Entry 9GSX (electron microscopy, 6.50 A resolution (low resolution: residue-level contacts below are approximate; hydrogen-bond / salt-bridge calls are withheld)); this record covers chains F and V of the 27 polymer chains in the assembly.

Chain F:
Molecule: Flagellin
Organism: Campylobacter jejuni
UniProt: A0A5T0F6D4 (A0A5T0F6D4_CAMJU); numbering as in UniProt (aligned over 1-750)
Sequence (750 residues; row label = number of the first residue in the row):
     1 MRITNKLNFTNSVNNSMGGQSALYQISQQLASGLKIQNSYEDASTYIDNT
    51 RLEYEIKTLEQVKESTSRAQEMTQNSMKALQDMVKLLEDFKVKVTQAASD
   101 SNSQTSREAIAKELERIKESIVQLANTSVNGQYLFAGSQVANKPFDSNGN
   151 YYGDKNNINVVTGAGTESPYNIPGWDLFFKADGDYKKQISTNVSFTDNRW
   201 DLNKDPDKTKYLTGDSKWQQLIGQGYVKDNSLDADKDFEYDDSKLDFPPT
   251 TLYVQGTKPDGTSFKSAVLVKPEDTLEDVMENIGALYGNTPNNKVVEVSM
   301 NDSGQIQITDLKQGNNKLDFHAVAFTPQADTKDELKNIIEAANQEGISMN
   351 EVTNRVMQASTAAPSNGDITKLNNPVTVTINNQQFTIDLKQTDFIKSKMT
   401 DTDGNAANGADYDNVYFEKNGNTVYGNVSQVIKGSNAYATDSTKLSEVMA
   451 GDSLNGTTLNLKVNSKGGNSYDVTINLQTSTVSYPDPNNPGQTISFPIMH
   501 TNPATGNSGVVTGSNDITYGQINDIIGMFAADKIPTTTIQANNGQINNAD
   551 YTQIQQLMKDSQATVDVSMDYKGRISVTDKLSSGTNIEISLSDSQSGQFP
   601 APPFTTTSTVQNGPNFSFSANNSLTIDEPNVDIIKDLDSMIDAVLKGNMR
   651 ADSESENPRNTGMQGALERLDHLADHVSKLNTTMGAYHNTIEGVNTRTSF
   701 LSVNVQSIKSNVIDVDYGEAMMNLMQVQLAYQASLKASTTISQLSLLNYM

Chain V:
Molecule: Flagellar hook-associated protein 1
Organism: Campylobacter jejuni
UniProt: A0A5Z5AC44 (A0A5Z5AC44_CAMJU); residues 1-608 here = UniProt positions 1-608
Sequence (608 residues; numbered 1 to 608; the number before each row is that of its first residue):
     1 MGIFGTLYTGVTGLKASEVQIATTGNNISNANATFYTRQRVVQTTNGYIT
    51 TGGVQVGTGTAVESIVRLHDEYSYYKLKGASNQLEYTKYMASTLQEIAQR
   101 FPDLQNTGILQDLENYNKAWNDFASNPNENATKIALVKASQTLTESVNNT
   151 FATLDKIQKKVNDDIKNTVDEINKIGEEIATINKQIYGQEALPTEHANEL
   201 RDRRDELELTLSKLVSAVASKNEINQDNRLDTTITDPGHQYNLSIEGFSI
   251 VDGINFHPLKLDYDDKNKSYSIYYETPDEKVRDLTAKISGGQLGAQLDLR
   301 GRNYSKSEGKYEDGIIQGYMDSLDTFAKTMINETNNLYASSAKSSVTSDY
   351 LSGLKGDIPLVNYDRTIQPGSFDIVIYDDKGDKKLTKTITIDVNTTMNDI
   401 MRQINANTDDNDNKNSNDDVDDHINASFSYDAKTGDGLFQINAKSGFKVA
   451 IEDKGTNFAGAFSIGGFFSGTDASDMKVKDSILNDPSTVRASSNGVDSGN
   501 DMANKIIQLQYDKVNFYNEDGTIDNLTMEEYYRKLTGKIASDGENNNVVN
   551 SSNETLYNSVYSEYQSKSGVNTNEELAALIQYQSSYGAAAKIVSTVDQML
   601 DTLLGLKS

Interface between chain F and chain V:
Residue-residue contacts - 156 pairs, chain F then chain V:
  Met-1(F) with Ser-566(V); Lys-567(V); Glu-574(V)
  Arg-2(F) with Asn-27(V); Thr-37(V); Arg-38(V); Ser-566(V); Ser-568(V); Gly-569(V); Val-570(V); Asn-571(V); Glu-575(V)
  Ile-3(F) with Gln-565(V); Ser-568(V); Gly-569(V)
  Thr-4(F) with Ser-566(V)
  Asn-5(F) with Asn-571(V); Asn-573(V)
  Lys-6(F) with Gly-569(V); Val-570(V)
  Leu-7(F) with Tyr-561(V)
  Gln-37(F) with Pro-102(V); Asp-103(V)
  Asn-38(F) with Ala-98(V); Gln-99(V); Pro-102(V)
  Ser-39(F) with Ala-540(V); Glu-544(V)
  Tyr-40(F) with Gln-95(V); Gln-99(V); Gly-543(V); Glu-544(V); Asn-547(V)
  Asp-42(F) with Glu-544(V)
  Ala-43(F) with Ala-540(V); Ser-541(V); Glu-544(V)
  Ser-44(F) with Glu-544(V)
  Tyr-46(F) with Phe-101(V); Pro-102(V); Asp-103(V)
  Ile-47(F) with Arg-533(V); Gly-537(V); Ala-540(V)
  Thr-50(F) with Arg-533(V)
  Arg-51(F) with Arg-533(V)
  Glu-53(F) with Gln-105(V); Asn-106(V)
  Tyr-54(F) with Gln-510(V); Glu-529(V)
  Lys-57(F) with Asn-106(V); Leu-110(V); Leu-113(V); Glu-114(V); Asn-117(V); Glu-529(V)
  Thr-58(F) with Tyr-511(V)
  Glu-60(F) with Glu-114(V)
  Gln-61(F) with Glu-114(V); Asn-117(V); Gln-510(V); Tyr-511(V)
  Val-62(F) with Tyr-511(V)
  Glu-64(F) with Asn-121(V)
  Ser-65(F) with Asn-121(V)
  Arg-68(F) with Lys-118(V); Asn-121(V); Asp-122(V); Ser-125(V)
  Gly-131(F) with Glu-129(V)
  Gln-132(F) with Asn-126(V); Glu-129(V)
  Ser-138(F) with Pro-127(V); Gly-499(V); Asn-500(V)
  Gln-139(F) with Pro-127(V); Asp-497(V); Ser-498(V); Gly-499(V); Asn-500(V)
  Val-140(F) with Ser-125(V); Pro-127(V); Asn-128(V); Glu-129(V)
  Ala-141(F) with Asn-128(V)
  Asp-154(F) with Asn-494(V); Ser-498(V)
  Asn-156(F) with Asn-500(V)
  Asn-157(F) with Asn-500(V)
  Ile-158(F) with Asn-500(V)
  Asn-159(F) with Asn-500(V); Asn-504(V)
  Val-160(F) with Asn-504(V)
  Val-161(F) with Asn-504(V); Ile-507(V); Gln-508(V)
  Gly-163(F) with Gln-508(V); Tyr-511(V)
  Ala-164(F) with Gln-508(V)
  Gly-165(F) with Gln-508(V)
  Thr-166(F) with Gln-508(V)
  Glu-167(F) with Asn-504(V)
  Asp-441(F) with Asp-382(V); Lys-384(V)
  Met-499(F) with Asn-415(V)
  His-500(F) with Asn-413(V); Lys-414(V); Asn-415(V); Ser-416(V); Asn-417(V)
  Thr-501(F) with Asp-409(V); Asn-411(V); Asp-412(V); Asn-413(V); Lys-414(V); Asn-415(V); Ser-416(V); Asn-417(V); Asp-418(V); Asp-419(V)
  Asn-502(F) with Asp-409(V); Asp-412(V); Lys-414(V); Asn-415(V); Ser-416(V)
  Pro-503(F) with Asp-409(V); Asp-412(V)
  Ala-504(F) with Asn-407(V); Asp-409(V)
  Thr-505(F) with Asn-407(V); Asp-409(V); Ser-416(V)
  Gly-506(F) with Asn-407(V); Ser-416(V)
  Asn-507(F) with Lys-414(V)
  Ser-508(F) with Lys-414(V); Asn-415(V); Ser-416(V)
  Gly-509(F) with Lys-414(V); Asn-415(V)
  Val-510(F) with Asn-413(V); Lys-414(V)
  Thr-512(F) with Asn-413(V)
  Gly-513(F) with Asn-413(V)
  Asp-516(F) with Asn-413(V)
  Gln-545(F) with Lys-414(V)
  Asn-548(F) with Asn-415(V); Asn-417(V)
  Tyr-551(F) with Asn-415(V); Ser-416(V); Asn-417(V); Asp-418(V)
  Thr-552(F) with Asn-417(V)
  Gln-555(F) with Asp-418(V)
  Lys-559(F) with Asp-422(V)
  Asn-748(F) with Asn-573(V)
Interface residues without a listed pair, chain F (76 interface residues in all): Glu-41, Asn-130, Asn-142, Thr-162, Ser-442, Val-511, Asp-524
Interface residues without a listed pair, chain V (73 interface residues in all): Ala-124, Lys-383, Thr-408, Asp-410, Asp-501, Lys-505, Ile-539

In short:
The interface between chain F and chain V involves 76 residues on one side and 73 on the other.
Here chain F is Flagellin and chain V is Flagellar hook-associated protein 1, both from Campylobacter jejuni.
Entry 9GSX (Campylobacter hook-filament junction-cap complex) was determined by electron microscopy (same
publication as 9GNZ and 9GO6).
